7X3V - chains A and J of the 11 polymer chains in the assembly; structure by electron microscopy, 3.09 A resolution.

== Chain A ==
Name: Histone H3
From: Xenopus laevis
UniProtKB: A0A310TTQ1 (A0A310TTQ1_XENLA); residues 0-135 here correspond to UniProt positions 1-136 (UniProt number = residue number + 1)
Chain sequence (136 residues; each row starts with the number of its first residue; numbering starts at 0):
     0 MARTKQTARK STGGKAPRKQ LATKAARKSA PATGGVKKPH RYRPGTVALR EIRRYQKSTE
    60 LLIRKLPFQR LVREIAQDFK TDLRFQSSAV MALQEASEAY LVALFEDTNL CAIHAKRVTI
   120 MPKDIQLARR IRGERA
Unresolved in the structure: 0-36, 135

== Chain J ==
Molecule: 146-nt DNA strand
Sequence (146 nucleotides; each row starts with the number of its first residue):
     1 TCAGGATGTA TATATCTGAC ACGTGCCTGG AGACTAGGGA GTAATCCCCT TGGCGGTTAA
    61 AACGCGGGGG ACAGCGCGTA CGTGCGTTTA AGCGGTGCTA GAGCTGTCTA CGACCAATTG
   121 AGCGGCCTCG GCACCGGGAT TCTCCA

== Chain A / chain J interface ==
Contacting residue pairs (21):
  Arg-40(A) with DG66(J), base contact; DC144(J), sugar contact
  Tyr-41(A) with DT143(J), phosphate contact; DC144(J), sugar contact
  Arg-42(A) with DC144(J), hydrogen bond to the phosphate
  Thr-45(A) with DC144(J), hydrogen bond to the phosphate
  Arg-63(A) with DA60(J), sugar contact
  Arg-72(A) with DT51(J), salt bridge to the phosphate
  Arg-83(A) with DT50(J), sugar contact; DT51(J), phosphate contact
  Phe-84(A) with DT50(J), phosphate contact; DT51(J), hydrogen bond to the phosphate
  Gln-85(A) with DT50(J), phosphate contact
  Ser-86(A) with DT50(J), phosphate contact
  Arg-116(A) with DA71(J), phosphate contact; DC72(J), phosphate contact
  Val-117(A) with DG70(J), sugar contact; DA71(J), hydrogen bond to the phosphate
  Thr-118(A) with DG70(J), phosphate contact; DA71(J), hydrogen bond to the phosphate
  Met-120(A) with DA71(J), phosphate contact
Also at the interface, not in a pair above, chain A (18 interface residues in all): His-39, Pro-43, Leu-82, Lys-115
Also at the interface, not in a pair above, chain J (13 interface residues in all): DA61, DG68, DG69, DC145

== In short ==
18 residues of chain A and 13 residues of chain J are in contact; the contacts include 5 hydrogen bonds and 1
salt bridge. Polar pairs include Arg-42(A)/DC144(J), Thr-45(A)/DC144(J) and Phe-84(A)/DT51(J).
Chain A is Histone H3 (Xenopus laevis) and chain J is a 146-nt DNA strand; the structure, Cryo-EM structure of
IOC3-N2 nucleosome, was determined by electron microscopy, deposited together with 7X3T, 7X3W and 7X3X.
